7VVW - chains B and C of the 3 polymer chains in the assembly; structure by X-ray diffraction, 2.11 A resolution.

Chain B (and C):
Molecule: SAM-dependent methyltransferase
Source organism: Roseovarius indicus
Notes: chain C of this document is another copy of the same molecule, construct and numbering; everything in this record applies to it too
Reference sequence: A0A0T5PCK9 (A0A0T5PCK9_9RHOB); residue numbers follow UniProt; this construct covers 1-305
Sequence (305 residues; numbered 1 to 305; the number before each row is that of its first residue):
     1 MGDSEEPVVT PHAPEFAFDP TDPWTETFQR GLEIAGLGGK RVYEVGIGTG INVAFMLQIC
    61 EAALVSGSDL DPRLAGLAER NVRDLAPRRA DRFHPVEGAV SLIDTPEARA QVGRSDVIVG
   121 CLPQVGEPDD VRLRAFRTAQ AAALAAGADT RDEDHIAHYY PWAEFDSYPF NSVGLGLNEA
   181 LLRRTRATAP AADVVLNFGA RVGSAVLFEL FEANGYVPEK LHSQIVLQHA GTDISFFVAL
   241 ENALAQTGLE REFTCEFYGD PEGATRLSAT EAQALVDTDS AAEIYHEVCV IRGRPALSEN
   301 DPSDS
Disordered / not traced: 1-10, 137-158, 298-305 (chain C: 1-15, 297-305)
Sequence notes: engineered mutation Ala141 (Lys in A0A0T5PCK9), Ala143 (Lys in A0A0T5PCK9), Ala146 (Lys in A0A0T5PCK9)
Ligand contacts: S-adenosylmethionine (SAM): Trp24, Val45, Gly46, Gly48, Asp69, Leu70, Leu74, Val100, Ser101, Leu102, Cys121, Leu122, Pro123, Gln124, Glu127, Pro128, Val131, Tyr159, Pro161, Leu177
What the authors report for this chain:
  - binding site for S-adenosylmethionine: Asp69, Ser101, Leu102, Cys121, Glu127
  - mutagenesis - Y160A: decreased binding to S-adenosylmethionine
  - mutagenesis - E127A, R132A, P169A/R183A, E250A: decreased catalytic activity
  - mutagenesis - P169A/R183A: increased binding to Met
  - mutagenesis - P169A/R183A: decreased binding to SAM
  - mutagenesis - P169A/R183A: decreased stability

Chain B / chain C interface:
Contacting residue pairs - 30 pairs, chain B then chain C:
  Pro169(B) - Ser167(C)
  Pro169(B) - Pro169(C)
  Phe170(B) - Ser167(C)
  Ser172(B) - Ser167(C)
  Ala205(B) - Glu164(C)
  Glu209(B) - Glu164(C)
  Glu209(B) - Phe165(C)
  Glu209(B) - Tyr168(C)  hydrogen bond
  Glu209(B) - Ala180(C)
  Glu209(B) - Arg184(C)  salt bridge
  Glu212(B) - Asp104(C)
  Glu212(B) - Arg109(C)  salt bridge
  Glu212(B) - Arg183(C)
  Glu212(B) - Arg184(C)  salt bridge
  Ala213(B) - Tyr168(C)
  Ala213(B) - Arg183(C)  hydrogen bond (backbone-side chain)
  Val217(B) - Arg109(C)
  Ala245(B) - Asp166(C)
  Gln246(B) - Asp166(C)  hydrogen bond (side chain-backbone)
  Gln246(B) - Ser167(C)
  Gln246(B) - Tyr168(C)  hydrogen bond (side chain-backbone)
  Gln246(B) - Pro169(C)
  Gln246(B) - Asn171(C)
  Gln246(B) - Ser172(C)  hydrogen bond (side chain-backbone)
  Thr247(B) - Asn171(C)
  Thr247(B) - Ser172(C)
  Thr247(B) - Phe236(C)
  Arg251(B) - Asp166(C)  salt bridge
  Phe253(B) - Ala163(C)  hydrophobic
  Ala296(B) - Ala187(C)
Other interface residues (no listed pair), chain B (19 interface residues in all): Arg186, Val206, Gly215, Gly248, Leu249
Other interface residues (no listed pair), chain C (18 interface residues in all): Val125, Thr188

Summary:
Chain B and chain C form an interface of 19 and 18 residues respectively; the contacts include 5 hydrogen
bonds and 4 salt bridges. Polar contacts include Glu209(B)-Arg184(C), Glu212(B)-Arg109(C) and
Glu212(B)-Arg184(C). The paper reports a binding site for S-adenosylmethionine at Asp69(B), Ser101(B) and
Leu102(B) among others; E127A, R132A and P169A/R183A of chain B, among others, reduce catalytic activity; 5
substitutions were tested in all.
Both chains are SAM-dependent methyltransferase (Roseovarius indicus). Entry 7VVW (MmtN-SAM complex) was
determined by X-ray diffraction (same publication as 7VVV and 7VVX).
